PDB entry 6CUF | electron microscopy, 4.00 A resolution | chains 5 and 6 of the 24 polymer chains in the assembly

Chain 5:
Name: PGT122 Heavy chain
Source organism: Homo sapiens
Chain sequence (132 residues; row label = number of the first residue in the row; a row labelled like 82A-82C holds insertion residues (82A, then the next letters in order)):
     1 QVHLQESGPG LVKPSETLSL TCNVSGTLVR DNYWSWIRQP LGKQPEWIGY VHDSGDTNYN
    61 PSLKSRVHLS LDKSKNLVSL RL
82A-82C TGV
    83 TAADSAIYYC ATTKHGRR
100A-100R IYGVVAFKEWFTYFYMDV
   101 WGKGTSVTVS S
Disulfide bonds: Cys22-Cys92

Chain 6:
Name: PGT122 light chain
Source organism: Homo sapiens
Chain sequence (105 residues; numbered 8 to 107 plus 6 insertion-coded residues; 1 number in that range is skipped by the numbering (no residue carries it; nothing is unmodelled there); the number before each row is that of its first residue; a row labelled like 67A-67C holds insertion residues (67A, then the next letters in order)):
     8 TF
    11 VSVAPGQTAR ITCGEESLGS RSVIWYQQRP GQAPSLIIYN NNDRPSGIPD RFSGSPG
67A-67C STF
    68 GTTATLTITS VEAGDEADYY CHIWDSRR
95A-95C PTN
    96 WVFGEGTTLI VL
Disulfide bonds: Cys23-Cys88

Chain 5 / chain 6 interface:
Contacting residue pairs - 40 pairs, chain 5 then chain 6:
  Gln39(5) - Tyr87(6)
  Lys43(5) - Tyr87(6)  hydrogen bond (backbone-side chain)
  Gln44(5) - Tyr87(6)
  Gln44(5) - Val97(6)
  Gln44(5) - Phe98(6)
  Gln44(5) - Gly99(6)
  Pro45(5) - Tyr87(6)
  Pro45(5) - Val97(6)
  Pro45(5) - Phe98(6)  hydrogen bond (backbone-backbone)
  Glu46(5) - Trp96(6)
  Trp47(5) - Trp91(6)  hydrophobic
  Trp47(5) - Trp96(6)  hydrogen bond (backbone-backbone)
  Ile48(5) - Trp96(6)
  Gly49(5) - Trp96(6)
  Tyr59(5) - Trp96(6)
  Asn60(5) - Trp96(6)
  Pro61(5) - Trp96(6)
  Tyr91(5) - Gln42(6)
  Tyr91(5) - Ala43(6)
  Tyr91(5) - Pro44(6)
  Arg100(5) - Ser30(6)
  Arg100(5) - Arg31(6)
  Arg100(5) - Asn51(6)
  Tyr100B(5) - Ser30(6)
  Tyr100B(5) - Ser93(6)
  Phe100K(5) - Trp91(6)
  Phe100K(5) - Ser93(6)
  Thr100L(5) - Trp91(6)
  Tyr100M(5) - Ser32(6)
  Tyr100M(5) - Trp91(6)  hydrophobic
  Phe100N(5) - Ile34(6)
  Phe100N(5) - Trp91(6)
  Tyr100O(5) - Tyr36(6)
  Tyr100O(5) - Leu46(6)  hydrophobic
  Tyr100O(5) - Tyr49(6)  hydrophobic
  Met100P(5) - Tyr36(6)  hydrogen bond (backbone-side chain)
  Trp101(5) - Tyr36(6)  hydrophobic
  Trp101(5) - Ala43(6)  hydrophobic
  Trp101(5) - Pro44(6)  hydrogen bond (side chain-backbone)
  Trp101(5) - Ser45(6)
Other interface residues (no listed pair), chain 5 (23 interface residues in all): Asn58, Gly102
Other interface residues (no listed pair), chain 6 (23 interface residues in all): Asn50, His89, Asp92, Thr95B

Overview:
Chain 5 and chain 6 each contribute 23 residues to their interface; the contacts include 5 hydrogen bonds.
Among the polar pairs are Lys43(5)-Tyr87(6), Met100P(5)-Tyr36(6) and Trp101(5)-Pro44(6).
Chain 5 is PGT122 Heavy chain and chain 6 is PGT122 light chain, both from Homo sapiens; the structure,
Cryo-EM structure at 4.2 A resolution of vaccine-elicited antibody vFP1.01 in complex with HIV-1 Env BG505
..., was determined by electron microscopy together with 6CUE from the same study.
